Entry 5LAJ (X-ray diffraction, 2.90 A resolution); this record covers chains N and a of the 28 polymer chains in the assembly.

[Chain N]
Molecule: Proteasome subunit beta type-1
Organism: Saccharomyces cerevisiae (strain ATCC 204508 / S288c)
Notes: EC 3.4.25.1
Reference sequence: P38624 (PSB1_YEAST); residues 1-196 here correspond to UniProt positions 20-215 (UniProt number = residue number + 19)
Amino-acid sequence (196 residues; row label = number of the first residue in the row):
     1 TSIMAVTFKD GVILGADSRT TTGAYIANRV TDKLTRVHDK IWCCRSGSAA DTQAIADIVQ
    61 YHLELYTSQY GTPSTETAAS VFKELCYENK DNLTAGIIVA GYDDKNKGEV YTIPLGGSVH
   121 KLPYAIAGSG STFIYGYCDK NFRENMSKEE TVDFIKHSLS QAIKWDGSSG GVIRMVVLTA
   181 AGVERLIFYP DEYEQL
UniProt features mapped onto this chain:
  - active site: Thr1 (Nucleophile)
Metal / ion sites: Mg2+ site 1 near Asp51 (its only coordinating residue here); Mg2+ site 2: Ile163, Ser169

[Chain a]
Molecule: Proteasome subunit beta type-7
Organism: Saccharomyces cerevisiae (strain ATCC 204508 / S288c)
Notes: EC 3.4.25.1
Reference sequence: P30657 (PSB7_YEAST); residues -12 to 233 here correspond to UniProt positions 21-266 (UniProt number = residue number + 33)
Amino-acid sequence (246 residues; numbered -12 to 233; the number before each row is that of its first residue; numbers below 1 keep their minus sign (Thr-12 is residue -12)):
   -12 TQIANAGASP MVNTQQPIVT GTSVISMKYD NGVIIAADNL GSYGSLLRFN GVERLIPVGD
    48 NTVVGISGDI SDMQHIERLL KDLVTENAYD NPLADAEEAL EPSYIFEYLA TVMYQRRSKM
   108 NPLWNAIIVA GVQSNGDQFL RYVNLLGVTY SSPTLATGFG AHMANPLLRK VVDRESDIPK
   168 TTVQVAEEAI VNAMRVLYYR DARSSRNFSL AIIDKNTGLT FKKNLQVENM KWDFAKDIKG
   228 YGTQKI
Not modelled in the structure: -12 to 0, 232-233

[Chain N / chain a interface]
Pairs across the interface - 57 pairs, chain N then chain a:
  Arg19(N) - Ala189(a)
  Ala24(N) - Phe146(a)
  Ala24(N) - Arg187(a)
  Ala24(N) - Asp188(a)
  Ala24(N) - Ala189(a)  hydrogen bond (backbone-backbone)
  Tyr25(N) - Phe146(a)  hydrophobic
  Tyr25(N) - Arg187(a)
  Ile26(N) - Tyr186(a)
  Ile26(N) - Arg187(a)  hydrogen bond (backbone-backbone)
  Ile26(N) - Asp188(a)
  Ile26(N) - Ala189(a)
  Ala27(N) - Arg187(a)  hydrogen bond (backbone-side chain)
  Asn28(N) - Arg187(a)
  Arg29(N) - Tyr186(a)
  Arg29(N) - Arg187(a)
  Arg29(N) - Lys218(a)  hydrogen bond (side chain-backbone)
  Arg29(N) - Trp219(a)
  Arg29(N) - Phe221(a)
  Val30(N) - Phe221(a)  hydrophobic
  Val30(N) - Ala222(a)  hydrophobic
  Val30(N) - Ile225(a)  hydrophobic
  Asp32(N) - Lys226(a)
  Asp32(N) - Gly227(a)  hydrogen bond (side chain-backbone)
  Asp32(N) - Gln231(a)
  Leu34(N) - Gln231(a)
  Thr35(N) - Tyr228(a)
  Thr35(N) - Gln231(a)
  Arg36(N) - Gln231(a)  hydrogen bond (backbone-side chain)
  Trp42(N) - Gln231(a)
  Arg45(N) - Tyr228(a)
  Gln53(N) - Tyr228(a)  hydrogen bond (backbone-side chain)
  Ala56(N) - Tyr228(a)
  Asp57(N) - Tyr228(a)  hydrogen bond
  Phe133(N) - Leu33(a)  hydrophobic
  Lys164(N) - Leu34(a)
  Trp165(N) - Ser32(a)
  Trp165(N) - Leu33(a)
  Trp165(N) - Leu34(a)  hydrogen bond (backbone-backbone)
  Trp165(N) - Arg35(a)
  Asp166(N) - Ser32(a)
  Gly167(N) - Ser32(a)  hydrogen bond (backbone-backbone)
  Gly167(N) - Leu34(a)
  Gly167(N) - Ala189(a)
  Gly171(N) - Trp219(a)
  Val172(N) - Trp219(a)  hydrophobic
  Arg174(N) - Ala222(a)  hydrogen bond (side chain-backbone)
  Arg174(N) - Ile225(a)
  Arg185(N) - Gln231(a)
  Ile187(N) - Ala222(a)
  Ile187(N) - Lys223(a)
  Tyr189(N) - Trp219(a)
  Tyr189(N) - Asp220(a)
  Tyr189(N) - Lys223(a)
  Pro190(N) - Trp219(a)
  Asp191(N) - Arg193(a)  salt bridge
  Glu194(N) - Tyr185(a)  hydrogen bond
  Glu194(N) - Arg193(a)  salt bridge
Interface residues without a listed pair, chain N (34 interface residues in all): Thr21, Ile163, Ser168
Interface residues without a listed pair, chain a (26 interface residues in all): Asn37, Met150, Arg190, Met217

[Summary]
34 residues of chain N face 26 of chain a across their interface; the contacts include 12 hydrogen bonds and 2
salt bridges. Polar pairs include Asp191(N)-Arg193(a), Glu194(N)-Arg193(a) and Ala27(N)-Arg187(a). Curated
annotation (UniProt) lists active-site residue Thr1(N) on chain N.
Chain N is Proteasome subunit beta type-1 and chain a is Proteasome subunit beta type-7, both from
Saccharomyces cerevisiae (strain ATCC 204508 / S288c); the structure, Ligand-induced Lys33-Thr1 crosslinking
at the yeast proteasomal subunit beta5 by sulfonate esters, was determined by X-ray diffraction, deposited
together with 5LAI.
